2DHB - chains A and B; structure by X-ray diffraction, 2.80 A resolution.

Chain A:
Name: Hemoglobin (deoxy) (alpha chain)
From: Equus caballus
UniProtKB: P01958 (HBA_HORSE); numbering as in UniProt (aligned over 1-141)
Chain sequence (141 residues; numbered 1 to 141; the number before each row is that of its first residue):
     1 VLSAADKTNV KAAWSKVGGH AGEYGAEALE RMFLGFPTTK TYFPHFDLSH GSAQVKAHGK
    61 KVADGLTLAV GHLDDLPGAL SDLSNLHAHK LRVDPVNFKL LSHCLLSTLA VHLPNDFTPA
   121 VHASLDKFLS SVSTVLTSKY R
Differences from the reference sequence: conflict A63 (Gly in P01958), G65 (Ala in P01958), D82 (Asn in P01958), N85 (Asp in P01958)
UniProt features mapped onto this chain:
  - natural variant: K61 (K61Q: In fast chain)
Ion coordination: heme Fe near H87 (its only coordinating residue here)
Small-molecule neighbours: heme (HEM): M32, T39, Y42, F43, H45, F46, H58, K61, V62, L66, L83, L86, H87, L91, V93, N97, F98, L101, V132, L136

Chain B:
Name: Hemoglobin (deoxy) (beta chain)
From: Equus caballus
UniProtKB: P02062 (HBB_HORSE); numbering as in UniProt (aligned over 1-146)
Chain sequence (146 residues; row label = number of the first residue in the row):
     1 VQLSGEEKAA VLALWDKVNE EEVGGEALGR LLVVYPWTQR FFDSFGDLSN PGAVMGNPKV
    61 KAHGKKVLHS FGEGVHHLDN LKGTFAALSE LHCDKLHVDP ENFRLLGNVL ALVVARHFGK
   121 DFTPELQASY QKVVAGVANA LAHKYH
Differences from the reference sequence: conflict A111 (Val in P02062), L112 (Val in P02062), V114 (Leu in P02062)
UniProt features mapped onto this chain:
  - binding site (heme b): H63, H92
  - modified residue: V1 (N-acetylvaline), S44 (Phosphoserine), K59 (N6-acetyllysine), K82 (N6-acetyllysine), C93 (S-nitrosocysteine), K144 (N6-acetyllysine)
Ion coordination: heme Fe near H92 (its only coordinating residue here)
Small-molecule neighbours: heme (HEM): L31, T38, F41, F42, S44, F45, H63, K66, V67, S70, F71, F85, L88, L91, H92, L96, V98, N102, F103, L106, V137, L141

Chain A / chain B interface:
Residue-residue contacts (32; chain A residue first):
  R31(A) - F122(B)  hydrogen bond (side chain-backbone)
  R31(A) - T123(B)  hydrogen bond (side chain-backbone)
  R31(A) - P124(B)
  R31(A) - Q127(B)  hydrogen bond
  L34(A) - P124(B)  hydrophobic
  L34(A) - E125(B)
  L34(A) - A128(B)
  G35(A) - A128(B)
  F36(A) - Q131(B)
  H103(A) - N108(B)  hydrogen bond (side chain-backbone)
  H103(A) - Q131(B)  hydrogen bond
  C104(A) - Q127(B)
  L106(A) - L112(B)  hydrophobic
  S107(A) - L112(B)
  S107(A) - Q127(B)
  A110(A) - L112(B)
  A110(A) - R116(B)
  V111(A) - A115(B)
  V111(A) - G119(B)
  V111(A) - K120(B)
  P114(A) - R116(B)  hydrogen bond (backbone-side chain)
  F117(A) - R30(B)
  F117(A) - L112(B)  hydrophobic
  F117(A) - R116(B)
  T118(A) - R30(B)  hydrogen bond (backbone-side chain)
  P119(A) - R30(B)
  P119(A) - V33(B)
  H122(A) - R30(B)
  H122(A) - V34(B)
  H122(A) - L112(B)
  D126(A) - V34(B)
  D126(A) - Y35(B)  hydrogen bond
Interface residues without a listed pair, chain A (20 interface residues in all): E27, H50, A120, A123
Interface residues without a listed pair, chain B (19 interface residues in all): M55, V109

Summary:
20 residues of chain A and 19 residues of chain B are in contact, with 8 hydrogen bonds. Among the polar pairs
are R31(A)-F122(B), R31(A)-T123(B) and R31(A)-Q127(B). Chain A binds heme. Chain B binds heme.
Here chain A is Hemoglobin (deoxy) (alpha chain) and chain B is Hemoglobin (deoxy) (beta chain), both from
Equus caballus. Entry 2DHB (Three dimensional fourier synthesis of horse deoxyhaemoglobin at 2.8 angstroms
resolution) was determined by X-ray diffraction.
